PDB entry 6S91 | electron microscopy, 2.68 A resolution | chains J and V of the 35 polymer chains in the assembly

Chain J:
Protein: Cmr1, CRISPR-associated RAMP protein, Cmr1 family
Source organism: Sulfolobus islandicus REY15A
UniProt: F0NDX4 (F0NDX4_SULIR); residues 6-476 here correspond to UniProt positions 1-471 (UniProt number = residue number - 5)
Sequence (476 residues; row label = number of the first residue in the row):
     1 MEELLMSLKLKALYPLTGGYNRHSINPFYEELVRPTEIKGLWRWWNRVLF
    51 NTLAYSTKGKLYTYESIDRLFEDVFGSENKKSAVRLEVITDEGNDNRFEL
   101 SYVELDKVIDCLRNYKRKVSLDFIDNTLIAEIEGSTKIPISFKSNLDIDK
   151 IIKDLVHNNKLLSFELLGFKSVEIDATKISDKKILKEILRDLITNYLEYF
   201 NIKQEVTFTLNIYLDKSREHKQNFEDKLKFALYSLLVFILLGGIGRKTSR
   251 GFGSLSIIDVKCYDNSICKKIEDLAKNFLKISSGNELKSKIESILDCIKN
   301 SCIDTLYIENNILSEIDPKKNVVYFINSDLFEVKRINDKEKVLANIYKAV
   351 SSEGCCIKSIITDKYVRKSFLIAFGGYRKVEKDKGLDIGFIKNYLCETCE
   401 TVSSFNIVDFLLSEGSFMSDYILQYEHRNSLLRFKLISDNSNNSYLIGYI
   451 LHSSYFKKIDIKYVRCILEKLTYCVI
Not modelled in the structure: 1, 382-389
Disulfide bonds: Cys-262/Cys-268, Cys-356/Cys-474, Cys-396/Cys-399

Chain V:
Molecule: crRNA
Source organism: Sulfolobus islandicus REY15A
Sequence (51 nucleotides; numbered 1 to 51; the number before each row is that of its first residue):
     1 AUUGAAAGUUCAAAGCUUAGAUACCCUGGAGGGAAACCAGACUUAACACC
    51 A
Not modelled in the structure: 49-51
Sequence notes: conflict A1 (C2068518 in 323473489), U3 (G2068520 in 323473489)

How chain J and chain V interact:
Contacting residue pairs - 56 pairs, chain J then chain V:
  Leu-16(J) / G40(V)  phosphate contact
  Thr-17(J) / G40(V)  phosphate contact
  Gly-18(J) / A39(V)  sugar contact
  Gly-18(J) / G40(V)  phosphate contact
  Arg-22(J) / A39(V)  hydrogen bond to the base
  Arg-22(J) / G40(V)  hydrogen bond to the base
  Arg-34(J) / A39(V)  salt bridge to the phosphate
  Thr-36(J) / A39(V)  phosphate contact
  Glu-37(J) / C38(V)  hydrogen bond to the sugar
  Glu-37(J) / A39(V)  sugar contact
  Glu-37(J) / G40(V)  phosphate contact
  Lys-39(J) / C37(V)  salt bridge to the phosphate
  Gly-40(J) / C38(V)  base contact
  Leu-41(J) / C38(V)  hydrogen bond to the base
  Arg-43(J) / A36(V)  hydrogen bond to the phosphate
  Arg-43(J) / C37(V)  salt bridge to the phosphate
  Gly-76(J) / A36(V)  sugar contact
  Ser-77(J) / A35(V)  hydrogen bond to the sugar
  Ser-77(J) / A36(V)  sugar contact
  Glu-78(J) / A35(V)  base contact
  Glu-78(J) / A36(V)  base contact
  Lys-80(J) / A35(V)  hydrogen bond to the sugar
  Lys-81(J) / A35(V)  phosphate contact
  Lys-81(J) / A36(V)  phosphate contact
  Ser-82(J) / A35(V)  phosphate contact
  Ser-82(J) / A36(V)  hydrogen bond to the phosphate
  Lys-160(J) / U43(V)  base contact
  Leu-161(J) / U43(V)  phosphate contact
  Phe-164(J) / U43(V)  stacking on the base
  Gly-245(J) / G40(V)  sugar contact
  Arg-246(J) / G40(V)  salt bridge to the phosphate
  Arg-246(J) / A41(V)  phosphate contact
  Lys-247(J) / A41(V)  hydrogen bond to the phosphate
  Lys-247(J) / C42(V)  base contact
  Ser-249(J) / C42(V)  hydrogen bond to the phosphate
  Arg-250(J) / U43(V)  salt bridge to the phosphate
  Val-350(J) / U43(V)  phosphate contact
  Ser-351(J) / U44(V)  phosphate contact
  Ser-352(J) / U44(V)  hydrogen bond to the phosphate
  Ser-352(J) / A45(V)  hydrogen bond to the phosphate
  Lys-368(J) / A45(V)  salt bridge to the phosphate
  Gly-375(J) / C42(V)  phosphate contact
  Gly-375(J) / U43(V)  phosphate contact
  Gly-376(J) / C42(V)  sugar contact
  Tyr-377(J) / C42(V)  hydrogen bond to the sugar
  Arg-378(J) / C42(V)  hydrogen bond to the phosphate
  Arg-378(J) / U43(V)  salt bridge to the phosphate
  Arg-378(J) / U44(V)  salt bridge to the phosphate
  Lys-379(J) / U44(V)  sugar contact
  Glu-381(J) / A45(V)  sugar contact
  Glu-426(J) / A41(V)  sugar contact
  His-427(J) / G40(V)  hydrogen bond to the sugar
  His-427(J) / A41(V)  hydrogen bond to the sugar
  Arg-428(J) / A41(V)  hydrogen bond to the sugar
  Asn-429(J) / A41(V)  sugar contact
  Ser-430(J) / C42(V)  hydrogen bond to the phosphate
Other interface residues (no listed pair), chain J (48 interface residues in all): Tyr-20, Trp-44, Arg-47, Phe-75, Glu-165, Thr-248, Tyr-347, Leu-371
Other interface residues (no listed pair), chain V (12 interface residues in all): A46

Summary:
The interface between chain J and chain V involves 48 residues on one side and 12 on the other, with 18
hydrogen bonds, 8 salt bridges and 1 aromatic stacking contact. Polar pairs include Arg-22(J)/A39(V),
Arg-22(J)/G40(V) and Leu-41(J)/C38(V).
Here chain J is Cmr1, CRISPR-associated RAMP protein, Cmr1 family and chain V is crRNA, both from Sulfolobus
islandicus REY15A. Entry 6S91 (Cryo-EM structure of the Type III-B Cmr-beta bound to cognate target RNA and
AMPPnP, state 2) was determined by electron microscopy, deposited together with 6S6B, 6S8B, 6S8E, 6SH8, 6SHB
and 6SIC.
